Entry 3N36 (X-ray diffraction, 2.30 A resolution); this record covers chain A.

Chain A:
Name: Lectin
Organism: Erythrina corallodendron
Notes: fragment: mECorL
UniProtKB: P16404 (LEC_ERYCO); residues 1-242 here correspond to UniProt positions 27-268 (UniProt number = residue number + 26)
Amino-acid sequence (242 residues; each row starts with the number of its first residue):
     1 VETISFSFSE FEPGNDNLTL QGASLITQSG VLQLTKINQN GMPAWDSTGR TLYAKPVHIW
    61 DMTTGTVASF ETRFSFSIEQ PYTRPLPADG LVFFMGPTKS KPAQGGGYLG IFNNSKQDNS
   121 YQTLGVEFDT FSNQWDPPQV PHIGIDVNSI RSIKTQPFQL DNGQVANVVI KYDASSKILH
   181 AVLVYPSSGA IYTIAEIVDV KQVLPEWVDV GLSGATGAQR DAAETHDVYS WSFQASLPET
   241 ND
Differences from the reference sequence: conflict Ser24 (Ala50 in P16404); engineered mutation Gly106 (Tyr132 in P16404)
Ion coordination: Mn2+: Glu127, Asp129, Asp136, His142; Ca2+: Asp129, Phe131, Asn133, Asp136
Ligand contacts: alpha-D-galactopyranose (GLA): Ala88, Asp89, Gly106, Gly107, Phe131, Asn133, Thr216, Gly217, Ala218, Gln219, Ala222

In short:
Bound to chain A: alpha-D-galactopyranose. The Mn2+ site is built by Glu127, Asp129, Asp136 and His142. The
Ca2+ site is built by Asp129, Phe131, Asn133 and Asp136.
Chain A is Lectin (Erythrina corallodendron); the structure, Erythrina corallodendron lectin mutant (Y106G) in
complex with Galactose, was determined by X-ray diffraction (same publication as 3N35 and 3N3H).
